Entry 8OSF (electron microscopy, 4.00 A resolution); this record covers chains A and F of the 6 polymer chains in the assembly.

# Chain A (and F)
Molecule: Magnesium-chelatase subunit ChlI
Source organism: Nostoc sp. PCC 7120
Notes: EC 6.6.1.1; chain F of this document is another copy of the same molecule, construct and numbering; everything in this record applies to it too
UniProtKB: P58571 (CHLI_NOSS1); residues 2-374 here = UniProt positions 2-374
Amino-acid sequence (380 residues; each row starts with the number of its first residue; numbers below 1 keep their minus sign (Met-5 is residue -5)):
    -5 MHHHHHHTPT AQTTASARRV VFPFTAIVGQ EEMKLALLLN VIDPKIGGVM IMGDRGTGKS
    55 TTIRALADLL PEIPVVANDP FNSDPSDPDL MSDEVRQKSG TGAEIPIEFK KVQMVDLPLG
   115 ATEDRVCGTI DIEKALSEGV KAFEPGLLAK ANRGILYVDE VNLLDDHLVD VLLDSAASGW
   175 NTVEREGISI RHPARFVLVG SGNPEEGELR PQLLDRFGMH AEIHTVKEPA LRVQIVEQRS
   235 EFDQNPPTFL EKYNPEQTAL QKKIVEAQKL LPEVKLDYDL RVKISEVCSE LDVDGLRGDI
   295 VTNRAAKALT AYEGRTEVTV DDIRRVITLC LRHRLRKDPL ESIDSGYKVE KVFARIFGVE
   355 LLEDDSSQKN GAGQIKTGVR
Not modelled in the structure: -5 to 13, 94-100, 125-136, 354-374 (chain F: -5 to 13, 65-146, 157-188, 354-374)
Differences from the reference sequence: initiating methionine (-5); expression tag (-4 to 1)
Residues lining bound ligands:
  - ATP (adenosine-5'-triphosphate), molecule 1: Phe16, Ile21, Val22, Asp48, Arg49, Gly50, Thr51, Gly52, Lys53, Ser54, Thr55, Asn197, Ile229, Arg233
  - ATP, molecule 2: Ala171, Gln206, Arg210, Leu290
UniProt features mapped onto this chain:
  - binding site (ATP): Gly47 to Ser54
From the paper describing this entry:
  - binding site for ATP: Arg210, Arg291
  - conformationally variable residues (side-chain flip): Arg210

# How chain A and chain F interact
Residue-residue contacts (22):
  Asp48(A) - Asp288(F)
  Arg49(A) - Gln206(F)  hydrogen bond
  Arg49(A) - Gly289(F)
  Arg49(A) - Arg291(F)  hydrogen bond (backbone-side chain)
  Gly50(A) - Leu290(F)
  Gly50(A) - Arg291(F)
  Glu199(A) - Gln206(F)
  Glu200(A) - Arg204(F)
  Thr219(A) - Asp288(F)
  Arg226(A) - Ser279(F)  hydrogen bond (side chain-backbone)
  Arg226(A) - Cys282(F)  hydrogen bond
  Arg226(A) - Ser283(F)
  Arg226(A) - Leu290(F)
  Arg226(A) - Asp293(F)
  Val227(A) - Arg275(F)
  Val227(A) - Ser279(F)
  Ile229(A) - Leu290(F)  hydrophobic
  Val230(A) - Asp293(F)
  Val230(A) - Asn297(F)
  Glu231(A) - Tyr272(F)
  Asp237(A) - Lys39(F)
  Asp237(A) - Arg298(F)  salt bridge
Other interface residues (no listed pair), chain A (13 interface residues in all): Asn197
Other interface residues (no listed pair), chain F (17 interface residues in all): Asp209, Val276

# In short
13 residues of chain A and 17 residues of chain F are in contact; the contacts include 4 hydrogen bonds and 1
salt bridge. Polar pairs include Asp237(A)-Arg298(F), Arg49(A)-Gln206(F) and Arg49(A)-Arg291(F). Chain A binds
ATP. The paper reports a binding site for ATP at Arg210(A) and Arg291(A); conformational variability at
Arg210(A).
Chain A and chain F are both Magnesium-chelatase subunit ChlI (Nostoc sp. PCC 7120); the structure, AAA+ motor
subunit ChlI of magnesium chelatase, hexamer conformation A, was determined by electron microscopy, deposited
together with 8OSG and 8OSH.
